PDB entry 4DQG | X-ray diffraction, 2.79 A resolution | chains A and B

Chain A (and B):
Name: Aspartyl protease
Source organism: Human immunodeficiency virus 1
Notes: chain B of this document is another copy of the same molecule, construct and numbering; everything in this record applies to it too
Chain sequence (99 residues; row label = number of the first residue in the row):
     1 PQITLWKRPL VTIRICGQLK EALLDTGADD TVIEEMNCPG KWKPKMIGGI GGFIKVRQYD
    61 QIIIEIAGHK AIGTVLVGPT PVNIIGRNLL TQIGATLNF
Disulfides: Cys16-Cys38
Ligand contacts:
  - N-hydroxyguanidine (HGU): Arg14, Ile15, Cys16, Gly17, Ile63
  - oxygen molecule (OXY): Ile15, Cys16, Cys38, Tyr59, Ile62, Val77

Interface between chain A and chain B:
Residue-residue contacts (89; chain A residue first):
  Pro1(A) - Asn98(B)
  Pro1(A) - Phe99(B)  hydrogen bond (backbone-backbone)
  Gln2(A) - Thr96(B)
  Gln2(A) - Leu97(B)
  Gln2(A) - Asn98(B)  hydrogen bond
  Ile3(A) - Thr96(B)
  Ile3(A) - Leu97(B)  hydrogen bond (backbone-backbone)
  Ile3(A) - Phe99(B)  hydrophobic
  Thr4(A) - Thr96(B)
  Leu5(A) - Arg87(B)  hydrogen bond (backbone-side chain)
  Leu5(A) - Leu90(B)  hydrophobic
  Leu5(A) - Thr91(B)
  Leu5(A) - Ala95(B)
  Trp6(A) - Arg87(B)  hydrogen bond (backbone-side chain)
  Trp6(A) - Thr91(B)
  Lys7(A) - Arg87(B)
  Arg8(A) - Asp29(B)  salt bridge
  Arg8(A) - Arg87(B)
  Pro9(A) - Thr26(B)
  Pro9(A) - Arg87(B)
  Leu23(A) - Gly27(B)
  Leu24(A) - Thr26(B)  hydrogen bond (backbone-side chain)
  Leu24(A) - Leu97(B)  hydrophobic
  Asp25(A) - Asp25(B)
  Asp25(A) - Thr26(B)
  Asp25(A) - Gly27(B)  hydrogen bond (side chain-backbone)
  Thr26(A) - Leu5(B)
  Thr26(A) - Pro9(B)
  Thr26(A) - Leu24(B)  hydrogen bond (side chain-backbone)
  Thr26(A) - Asp25(B)
  Thr26(A) - Thr26(B)  hydrogen bond (side chain-backbone)
  Thr26(A) - Leu97(B)
  Gly27(A) - Leu23(B)
  Gly27(A) - Asp25(B)  hydrogen bond (backbone-side chain)
  Asp29(A) - Arg8(B)  salt bridge
  Gly49(A) - Ile50(B)
  Gly49(A) - Pro81(B)
  Ile50(A) - Ile50(B)  hydrogen bond (backbone-backbone)
  Ile50(A) - Ile54(B)  hydrophobic
  Ile50(A) - Thr80(B)
  Ile50(A) - Pro81(B)
  Gly51(A) - Ile50(B)  hydrogen bond (backbone-backbone)
  Gly51(A) - Gly51(B)
  Gly51(A) - Gly52(B)
  Gly51(A) - Ile54(B)
  Gly52(A) - Gly51(B)
  Ile54(A) - Ile50(B)  hydrophobic
  Ile54(A) - Gly51(B)
  His69(A) - Phe99(B)
  Thr80(A) - Ile50(B)
  Pro81(A) - Ile50(B)
  Ile84(A) - Ile50(B)  hydrophobic
  Arg87(A) - Leu5(B)  hydrogen bond (side chain-backbone)
  Arg87(A) - Trp6(B)  hydrogen bond (side chain-backbone)
  Arg87(A) - Lys7(B)
  Arg87(A) - Arg8(B)
  Arg87(A) - Pro9(B)
  Leu90(A) - Leu5(B)  hydrophobic
  Thr91(A) - Leu5(B)
  Thr91(A) - Trp6(B)
  Ile93(A) - Phe99(B)
  Gly94(A) - Asn98(B)
  Gly94(A) - Phe99(B)
  Ala95(A) - Leu5(B)
  Ala95(A) - Asn98(B)
  Ala95(A) - Phe99(B)  hydrophobic
  Thr96(A) - Gln2(B)
  Thr96(A) - Ile3(B)
  Thr96(A) - Thr96(B)
  Thr96(A) - Leu97(B)
  Thr96(A) - Asn98(B)  hydrogen bond (backbone-backbone)
  Leu97(A) - Pro1(B)
  Leu97(A) - Gln2(B)
  Leu97(A) - Ile3(B)  hydrogen bond (backbone-backbone)
  Leu97(A) - Leu24(B)  hydrophobic
  Leu97(A) - Thr96(B)
  Asn98(A) - Pro1(B)
  Asn98(A) - Gln2(B)
  Asn98(A) - Gly94(B)
  Asn98(A) - Ala95(B)
  Asn98(A) - Thr96(B)  hydrogen bond (backbone-backbone)
  Asn98(A) - Asn98(B)  hydrogen bond
  Phe99(A) - Pro1(B)  hydrogen bond (backbone-backbone)
  Phe99(A) - Ile3(B)  hydrophobic
  Phe99(A) - Leu24(B)  hydrophobic
  Phe99(A) - His69(B)
  Phe99(A) - Ile93(B)
  Phe99(A) - Gly94(B)
  Phe99(A) - Ala95(B)  hydrophobic
Also at the interface, not in a pair above, chain A (38 interface residues in all): Ile47, Phe53, Ile66, Ala67
Also at the interface, not in a pair above, chain B (37 interface residues in all): Thr4, Ile47, Gly49, Phe53, Ala67, Pro79

In short:
The interface between chain A and chain B involves 38 residues on one side and 37 on the other; the contacts
include 19 hydrogen bonds and 2 salt bridges. Polar contacts include Arg8(A)-Asp29(B), Gln2(A)-Asn98(B) and
Leu5(A)-Arg87(B). Bound to chain A: N-hydroxyguanidine and oxygen molecule.
Chain A and chain B are both Aspartyl protease (Human immunodeficiency virus 1); the structure, Crystal
Structure of apo(G16C/L38C) HIV-1 Protease, was determined by X-ray diffraction (same publication as 4DQB,
4DQC, 4DQE, 4DQF and 4DQH).
